Entry 9EA1 (X-ray diffraction, 2.29 A resolution); this record covers chain A.

Chain A:
Protein: PrnB
Organism: Flavobacteriales bacterium
Chain sequence (370 residues; numbered -19 to 350; the number before each row is that of its first residue; numbers below 1 keep their minus sign (Met-19 is residue -19)):
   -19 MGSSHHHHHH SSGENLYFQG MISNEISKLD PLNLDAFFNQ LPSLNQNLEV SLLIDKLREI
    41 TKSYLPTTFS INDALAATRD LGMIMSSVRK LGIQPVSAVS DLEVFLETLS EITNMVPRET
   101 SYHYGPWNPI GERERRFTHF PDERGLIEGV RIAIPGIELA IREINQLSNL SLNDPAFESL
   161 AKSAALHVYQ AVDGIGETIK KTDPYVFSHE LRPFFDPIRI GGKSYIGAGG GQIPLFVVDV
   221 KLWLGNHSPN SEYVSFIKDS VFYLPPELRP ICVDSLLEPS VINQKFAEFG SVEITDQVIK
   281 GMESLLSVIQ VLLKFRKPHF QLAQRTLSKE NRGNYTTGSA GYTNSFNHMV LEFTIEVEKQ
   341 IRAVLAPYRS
Not modelled in the structure: -19 to 1, 349-350
Ion coordination: heme Fe near His299 (its only coordinating residue here)
Residues lining bound ligands:
  - 7-chlorotryptophan (CTE): Ser101, Tyr104, Leu126, Val130, Phe187, Arg192, Phe195, Ala208, Gly209, Gly210, Thr317, Gly318, Ser319
  - cyanide ion (CYN): Gly209, Gly210, Gly211, His299
  - heme (HEM): Leu126, Gly129, Val130, Ala133, Ile175, Thr178, Thr182, Phe187, Gly210, Gly211, Ile213, Leu215, Tyr233, Phe295, Arg296, His299, Leu302, Ala303, Thr306, Leu307, Gly318, Ser319, Ala320, Gly321, Tyr322, Phe326, Asn327, Val330

Summary:
Ligands of chain A: heme, 7-chlorotryptophan and cyanide ion.
Chain A is PrnB (Flavobacteriales bacterium); the structure, Crystal structure of PrnB in complex with
7-Cl-Trp and cyanide, was determined by X-ray diffraction together with 9DFG, 9DFI, 9DFL and 9DFM from the
same study.
